8HNZ - chain A; structure by X-ray diffraction, 1.50 A resolution.

Chain A:
Protein: Cytochrome P450-F5053
From: Streptomyces sp. NRRL F-5053
Reference sequence: A0A8I3B027 (A0A8I3B027_9ACTN); residue numbers follow UniProt; this construct covers 1-398
Chain sequence (398 residues; each row starts with the number of its first residue):
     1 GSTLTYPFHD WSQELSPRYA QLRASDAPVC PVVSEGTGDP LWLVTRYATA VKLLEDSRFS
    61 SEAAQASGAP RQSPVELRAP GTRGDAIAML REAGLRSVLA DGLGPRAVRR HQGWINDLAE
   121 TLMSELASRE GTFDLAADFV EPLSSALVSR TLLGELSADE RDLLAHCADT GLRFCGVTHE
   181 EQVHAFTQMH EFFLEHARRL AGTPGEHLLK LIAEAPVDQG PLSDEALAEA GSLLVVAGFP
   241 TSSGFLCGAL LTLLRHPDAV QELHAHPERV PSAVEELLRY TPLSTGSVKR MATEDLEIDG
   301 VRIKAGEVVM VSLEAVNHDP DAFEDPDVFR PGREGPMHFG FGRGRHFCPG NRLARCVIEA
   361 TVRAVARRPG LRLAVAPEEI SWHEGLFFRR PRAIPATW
Not modelled in the structure: 1-3, 217-221
Sequence notes: engineered mutation Ser-73 (Glu in A0A8I3B027)
Ion coordination: Ca2+ near Gly-68 (its only coordinating residue here); heme Fe near Cys-348 (its only coordinating residue here)
Ligand contacts:
  - 6FCWP (3I5; (3S,8AS)-3-[(5-fluoranyl-1H-indol-3-yl)methyl]-2,3,6,7,8,8A-hexahydropyrrolo[1,2-a]pyrazine-1,4-dione), molecule 1: Gln-65, Leu-77, Ile-87, Leu-172, Leu-233, Val-236, Ala-237, Lys-289, Phe-387, Phe-388
  - 6FCWP (3I5), molecule 2: Gln-72, Ser-73, Leu-77, Phe-174, Ala-237, Thr-241, Leu-283, Ser-284, Gly-286, Ser-287, Val-288, Lys-289, Leu-313, Phe-387, Phe-388
  - heme (HEM): Ser-61, Ile-87, Arg-91, Leu-103, Leu-147, Leu-152, Leu-233, Ala-237, Gly-238, Thr-241, Ser-242, Phe-245, Leu-278, Leu-283, Val-288, Arg-290, Leu-313, Gly-340, Phe-341, Gly-342, His-346, Cys-348, Pro-349, Gly-350, Leu-353, Ala-354
From the paper describing this entry:
  - conformationally variable residues: Gln-65 to Gly-84 (from molecular simulation)
  - mutagenesis - F388N: increased catalytic activity on 7Cl-cWLPL
  - specificity-determining residues: Phe-387, Phe-388
  - mutagenesis - E73S/F387A/F388N, E73S/F387G/F388N: abolished expression
  - mutagenesis - F387G: increased catalytic activity on cWLLL and cWLIL

Summary:
Bound to chain A: heme and 6FCWP. The paper reports that E73S/F387A/F388N and E73S/F387G/F388N abolish
expression; specificity determinants Phe-387 and Phe-388; 4 substitutions were tested in all.
Chain A is Cytochrome P450-F5053 (Streptomyces sp. NRRL F-5053); the structure, Crystal structure of
cytochrome P450 NasF5053 mutant E73S complexed with 6FCWP, was determined by X-ray diffraction, deposited
together with 8HNY, 8HO0 and 8HO1.
